8X9X - chains A and U of the 18 polymer chains in the assembly; structure by electron microscopy, 3.10 A resolution.

Chain A:
Protein: Major capsid protein
From: Human alphaherpesvirus 3
UniProt: Q6QCL5 (Q6QCL5_HHV3); residue numbers follow UniProt; this construct covers 26-1394
Amino-acid sequence (1369 residues; each row starts with the number of its first residue):
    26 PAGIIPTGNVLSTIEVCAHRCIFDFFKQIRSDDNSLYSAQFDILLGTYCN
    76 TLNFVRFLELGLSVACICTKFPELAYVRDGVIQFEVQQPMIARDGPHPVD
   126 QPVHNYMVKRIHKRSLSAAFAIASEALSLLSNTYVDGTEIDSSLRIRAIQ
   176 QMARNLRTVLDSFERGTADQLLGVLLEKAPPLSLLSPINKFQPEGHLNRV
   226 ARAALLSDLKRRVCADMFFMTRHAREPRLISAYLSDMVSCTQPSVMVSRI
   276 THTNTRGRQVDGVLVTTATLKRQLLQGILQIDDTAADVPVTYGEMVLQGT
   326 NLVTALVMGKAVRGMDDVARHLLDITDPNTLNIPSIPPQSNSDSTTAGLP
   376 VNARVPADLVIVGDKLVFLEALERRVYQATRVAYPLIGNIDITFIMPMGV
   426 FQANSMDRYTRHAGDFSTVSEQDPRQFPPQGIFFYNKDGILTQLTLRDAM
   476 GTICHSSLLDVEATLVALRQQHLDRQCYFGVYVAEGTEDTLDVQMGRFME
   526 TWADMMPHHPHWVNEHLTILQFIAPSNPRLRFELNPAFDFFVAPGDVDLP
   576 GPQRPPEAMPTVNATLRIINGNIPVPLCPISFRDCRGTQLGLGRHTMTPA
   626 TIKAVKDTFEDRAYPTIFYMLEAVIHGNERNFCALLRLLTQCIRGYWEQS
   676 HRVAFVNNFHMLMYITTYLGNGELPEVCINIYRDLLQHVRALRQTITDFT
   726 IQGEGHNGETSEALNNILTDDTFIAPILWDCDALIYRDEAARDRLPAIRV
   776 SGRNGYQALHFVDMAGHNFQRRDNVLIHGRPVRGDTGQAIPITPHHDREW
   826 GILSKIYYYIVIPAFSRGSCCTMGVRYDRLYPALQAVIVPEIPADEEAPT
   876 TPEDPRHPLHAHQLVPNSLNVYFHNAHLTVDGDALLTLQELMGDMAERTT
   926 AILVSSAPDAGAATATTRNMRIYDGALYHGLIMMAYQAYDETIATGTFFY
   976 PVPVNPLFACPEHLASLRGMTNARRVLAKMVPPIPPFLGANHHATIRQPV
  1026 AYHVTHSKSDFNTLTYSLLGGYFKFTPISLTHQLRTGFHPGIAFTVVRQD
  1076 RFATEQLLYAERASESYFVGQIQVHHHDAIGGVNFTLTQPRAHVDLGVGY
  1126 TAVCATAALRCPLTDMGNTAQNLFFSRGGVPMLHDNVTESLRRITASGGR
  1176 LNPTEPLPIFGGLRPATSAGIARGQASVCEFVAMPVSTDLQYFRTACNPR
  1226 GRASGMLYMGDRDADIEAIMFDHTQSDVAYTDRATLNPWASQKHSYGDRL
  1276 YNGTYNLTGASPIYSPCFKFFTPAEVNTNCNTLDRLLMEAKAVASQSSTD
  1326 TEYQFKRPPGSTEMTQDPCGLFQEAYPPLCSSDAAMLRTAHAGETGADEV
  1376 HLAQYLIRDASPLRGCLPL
Unresolved in the structure: 339-376
Disulfide bonds: Cys-846/Cys-985
Sequence notes: conflict Ala-814 (Gly in Q6QCL5)

Chain U:
Protein: Tri1
From: Human alphaherpesvirus 3
Amino-acid sequence (306 residues; numbered 46 to 477; 126 numbers in that range are skipped by the numbering (no residue carries them; nothing is unmodelled there); the number before each row is that of its first residue):
    46 AAAAAAAAAAAAAAAAAAAA
   115 FKSTTQLIQQVSLTDFFRPDIEHAGSTVLILRHPTDLPALARHRAPPGRQ
   165 TERLAEAWGQLLEAS
   192 RAYVTSLSFIAACRAEEYTDKQAAEANRTAIVSAYGCSRMGARLIRFSEC
   242 LRAMVQCHVFPHRFISFFGSLLEYTIQDNLCNITAVAKGPQEAARTDKTS
   292 TRRVTANIPACVFWDVDKDLHLSADGLKHVFLVFVYTQRRQREGVRLHLA
   342 LSQLNEQCFGRGIGFLLGARI
   428 CMYAAYTLIGTIPSESVRYTRRMERFGGYNVPTIWLEGVVWGGTNTWNEC

Interface between chain A and chain U:
Contacting residue pairs (10):
  Arg-55(A) / Arg-445(U)
  Asn-59(A) / Thr-292(U)  hydrogen bond (backbone-side chain)
  Asn-59(A) / Arg-294(U)
  Ser-60(A) / Thr-292(U)
  Tyr-62(A) / Thr-292(U)
  Tyr-62(A) / Arg-293(U)  hydrogen bond (backbone-side chain)
  Ser-63(A) / Ser-291(U)
  Ala-64(A) / Ser-291(U)
  Gln-65(A) / Thr-290(U)  hydrogen bond (side chain-backbone)
  Gln-65(A) / Ser-291(U)
Also at the interface, not in a pair above, chain A (8 interface residues in all): Gln-53
Also at the interface, not in a pair above, chain U (8 interface residues in all): Glu-283, Asp-288

In short:
Chain A and chain U each contribute 8 residues to their interface; the contacts include 3 hydrogen bonds.
Polar pairs include Asn-59(A)/Thr-292(U), Tyr-62(A)/Arg-293(U) and Gln-65(A)/Thr-290(U).
Chain A is Major capsid protein and chain U is Tri1, both from Human alphaherpesvirus 3; the structure,
C-hexon capsomer of the VZV C-Capsid, was determined by electron microscopy (same publication as 8X9W, 8X9Y,
8X9Z, 8XA0, 8XA1, 8XA2 and 8XA3).
